5LGK - chains A and E of the 3 polymer chains in the assembly; structure by X-ray diffraction, 3.50 A resolution.

== Chain A ==
Molecule: Ig epsilon chain C region
From: Homo sapiens
UniProtKB: P01854 (IGHE_HUMAN); aligned to UniProt positions 114-420 over residues 234-540 (the alignment contains insertions or deletions, so no single offset holds)
Chain sequence (307 residues; row label = number of the first residue in the row):
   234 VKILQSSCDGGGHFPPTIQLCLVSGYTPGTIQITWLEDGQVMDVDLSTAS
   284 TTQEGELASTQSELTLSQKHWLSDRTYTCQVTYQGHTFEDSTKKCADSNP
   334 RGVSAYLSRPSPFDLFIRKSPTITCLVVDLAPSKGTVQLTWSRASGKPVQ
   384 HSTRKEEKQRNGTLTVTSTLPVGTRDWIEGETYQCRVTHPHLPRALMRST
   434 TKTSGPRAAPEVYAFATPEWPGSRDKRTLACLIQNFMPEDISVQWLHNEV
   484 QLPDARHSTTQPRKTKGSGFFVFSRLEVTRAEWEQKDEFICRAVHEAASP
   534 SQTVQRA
Glycans and other covalent adducts: N-acetylglucosamine (NAG) linked to N394
Differences from the reference sequence: conflict Q265 (Asn146 in P01854), Q371 (Asn252 in P01854), Q383 (Asn264 in P01854)

== Chain E ==
Molecule: Low affinity immunoglobulin epsilon Fc receptor
From: Homo sapiens
UniProtKB: P06734 (FCER2_HUMAN); residues 165-284 here = UniProt positions 165-284
Chain sequence (120 residues; row label = number of the first residue in the row):
   165 EKWINFQRKCYYFGKGTKQWVHARYACDDMEGQLVSIHSPEEQDFLTKHA
   215 SHTGSWIGLRNLDLKGEFIWVDGSHVDYSNWAPGEPTSRSQGEDCVMMRG
   265 SGRWNDAFCDRKLGAWVCDR
Unresolved in the structure: 165, 244-257
Disulfide bonds: C191-C282
Swiss-Prot annotation at these positions:
  - binding site (Ca(2+)): E249, T251, N269, D270

== Chain A / chain E interface ==
Residue-residue contacts (36; chain A residue first):
  V234(A) - T181(E)  hydrogen bond (backbone-side chain)
  K235(A) - K276(E)
  G258(A) - T217(E)
  T260(A) - H216(E)  hydrogen bond
  L290(A) - T217(E)
  F321(A) - K179(E)
  F321(A) - G180(E)
  K352(A) - L228(E)
  R376(A) - Y189(E)
  A377(A) - H186(E)
  S378(A) - H186(E)
  S378(A) - Y189(E)
  K380(A) - Y189(E)
  K380(A) - D193(E)  salt bridge
  R408(A) - R224(E)
  D409(A) - Y189(E)  hydrogen bond
  I411(A) - N225(E)
  I411(A) - D227(E)
  I411(A) - C273(E)
  E412(A) - W184(E)
  E412(A) - V185(E)
  E412(A) - R188(E)  salt bridge
  E412(A) - C259(E)
  E412(A) - C273(E)
  G413(A) - Q183(E)
  G413(A) - V185(E)
  E414(A) - H186(E)  salt bridge
  E414(A) - Y189(E)  hydrogen bond
  K435(A) - C273(E)
  S437(A) - F272(E)
  S437(A) - C273(E)
  S437(A) - D274(E)  hydrogen bond
  R440(A) - D227(E)
  R440(A) - D258(E)  salt bridge
  Q535(A) - D227(E)  hydrogen bond (side chain-backbone)
  Q535(A) - L228(E)
Also at the interface, not in a pair above, chain A (25 interface residues in all): F349, G438, E529, S534
Also at the interface, not in a pair above, chain E (23 interface residues in all): L226
From the paper, about this interface:
  - pairs named by the authors: T260(A)-H216(E) (hydrogen bond), F321(A)-G180(E) (hydrophobic contact), R440(A)-D258(E)
  - interface residues, chain A: S378(A), K380(A), I411(A), K435(A)
  - interface residues, chain E: W184(E), V185(E), F272(E), D274(E)

== In short ==
The interface between chain A and chain E involves 25 residues on one side and 23 on the other, with 6
hydrogen bonds and 4 salt bridges. Polar pairs include K380(A)-D193(E), E412(A)-R188(E) and E414(A)-H186(E).
The authors report a hydrogen bond between T260(A) and H216(E); a hydrophobic contact between F321(A) and
G180(E); a contact between R440(A) and D258(E). The paper reports interface residues S378(A), K380(A) and
W184(E) among others.
Chain A is Ig epsilon chain C region and chain E is Low affinity immunoglobulin epsilon Fc receptor, both from
Homo sapiens; the structure, Crystal structure of the human IgE-Fc bound to its B cell receptor derCD23, was
determined by X-ray diffraction.
